9FG5 - chains A and E of the 5 polymer chains in the assembly; structure by electron microscopy, 3.20 A resolution.

Chain A:
Protein: Gamma-aminobutyric acid receptor subunit alpha-1
From: Homo sapiens
UniProtKB: P14867 (GBRA1_HUMAN); residues 1-429 here correspond to UniProt positions 28-456 (UniProt number = residue number + 27)
Sequence (464 residues; each row starts with the number of its first residue; numbers below 1 keep their minus sign (Met-34 is residue -34)):
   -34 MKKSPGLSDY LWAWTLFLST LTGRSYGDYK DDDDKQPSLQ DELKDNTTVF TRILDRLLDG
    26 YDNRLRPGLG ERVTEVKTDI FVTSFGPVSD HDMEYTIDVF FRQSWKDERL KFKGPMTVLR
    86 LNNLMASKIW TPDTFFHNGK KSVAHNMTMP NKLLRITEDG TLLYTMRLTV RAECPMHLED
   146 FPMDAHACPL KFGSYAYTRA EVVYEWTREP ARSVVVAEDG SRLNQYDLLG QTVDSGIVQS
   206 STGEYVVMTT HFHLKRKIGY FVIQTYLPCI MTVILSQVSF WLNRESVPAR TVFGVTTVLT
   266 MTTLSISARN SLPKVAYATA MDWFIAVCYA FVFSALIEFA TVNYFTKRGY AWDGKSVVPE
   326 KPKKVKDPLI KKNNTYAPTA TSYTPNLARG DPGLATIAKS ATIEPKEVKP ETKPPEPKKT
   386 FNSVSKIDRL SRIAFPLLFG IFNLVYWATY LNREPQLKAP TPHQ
Disordered / not traced: -34 to 11, 322-383, 417-429
Disulfide bonds: Cys139-Cys153
Covalently attached groups: N-acetylglucosamine (NAG) linked to Asn111
Construct notes: initiating methionine (-34); expression tag (-33 to 0)
Ligand contacts:
  - gamma-amino-butanoic acid (ABU): Phe65, Arg67, Leu118, Thr130
  - PIO ([(2R)-2-octanoyloxy-3-[oxidanyl-[(1R,2R,3S,4R,5R,6S)-2,3,6-tris(oxidanyl)-4,5-diphosphonooxy-cyclohexyl]oxy-phosphoryl]oxy-propyl] octanoate): Arg249, Ser299, Thr306, Phe310, Lys312, Arg313, Asn387, Ser388, Ser390, Lys391, Ile392, Leu395, Ala399

Chain E:
Protein: Gamma-aminobutyric acid receptor subunit beta-3
From: Homo sapiens
UniProtKB: P28472 (GBRB3_HUMAN), isoform P28472-2; the author numbering skips numbers that UniProt does not, so the offset changes along the chain: -24 to 309 = UniProt 1-334; 335-473 = UniProt 335-473
Sequence (473 residues; each row starts with the number of its first residue; note: 25 numbers in that range are skipped by the numbering (no residue carries them; nothing is unmodelled there); numbers below 1 keep their minus sign (Met-24 is residue -24)):
   -24 MCSGLLELLL PIWLSWTLGT RGSEPRSVND PGNMSFVKET VDKLLKGYDI RLRPDFGGPP
    36 VCVGMNIDIA SIDMVSEVNM DYTLTMYFQQ YWRDKRLAYS GIPLNLTLDN RVADQLWVPD
    96 TYFLNDKKSF VHGVTVKNRM IRLHPDGTVL YGLRITTTAA CMMDLRRYPL DEQNCTLEIE
   156 SYGYTTDDIE FYWRGGDKAV TGVERIELPQ FSIVEHRLVS RNVVFATGAY PRLSLSFRLK
   216 RNIGYFILQT YMPSILITIL SWVSFWINYD ASAARVALGI TTVLTMTTIN THLRETLPKI
   276 PYVKAIDMYL MGCFVFVFLA LLEYAFVNYI FFGR
   335 GPQRQKKLAE KTAKAKNDRS KSESNRVDAH GNILLTSLEV HNEMNEVSGG IGDTRNSAIS
   395 FDNSGIQYRK QSMPREGHGR FLGDRSLPHK KTHLRRRSSQ LKIKIPDLTD VNAIDRWSRI
   455 VFPFTFSLFN LVYWLYYVN
Disordered / not traced: -24 to 7, 335-443, 473
Disulfide bonds: Cys136-Cys150
Covalently attached groups: N-acetylglucosamine (NAG) linked to Asn80; glycan linked to Asn149

How chain A and chain E interact:
Pairs across the interface - 92 pairs, chain A then chain E:
  Gly25(A) - Lys13(E)
  Asp27(A) - Lys13(E)  salt bridge
  Asn28(A) - Asp84(E)
  Asn28(A) - Arg86(E)
  Arg29(A) - Val16(E)
  Arg29(A) - Asp17(E)  salt bridge
  Arg29(A) - Leu20(E)
  Arg29(A) - Leu83(E)
  Arg29(A) - Asp84(E)  hydrogen bond (backbone-backbone)
  Leu30(A) - Met9(E)
  Leu30(A) - Val12(E)  hydrophobic
  Leu30(A) - Lys13(E)
  Arg31(A) - Met9(E)
  Gly33(A) - Met9(E)  hydrogen bond (backbone-side chain)
  Leu34(A) - Met9(E)  hydrogen bond (backbone-side chain)
  Gly35(A) - Leu79(E)
  Ser92(A) - Arg86(E)
  Pro97(A) - Thr110(E)
  Asp98(A) - Val111(E)
  Thr99(A) - Val109(E)
  Thr99(A) - Thr110(E)  hydrogen bond (backbone-side chain)
  Phe100(A) - Tyr62(E)
  Phe100(A) - Val109(E)
  Phe100(A) - Asn113(E)
  Phe100(A) - Arg129(E)
  Phe101(A) - Arg129(E)
  Gly104(A) - Arg129(E)  hydrogen bond (backbone-side chain)
  Lys105(A) - Asp48(E)  salt bridge
  Lys105(A) - Phe105(E)
  Lys105(A) - His107(E)
  Lys106(A) - Phe105(E)
  Ser107(A) - Val109(E)
  Met131(A) - Thr110(E)
  Glu138(A) - Ser46(E)  hydrogen bond
  His142(A) - Glu182(E)  salt bridge
  Tyr160(A) - Tyr62(E)  hydrophobic
  Tyr160(A) - Asn113(E)
  Tyr160(A) - Arg114(E)
  Tyr160(A) - Met115(E)  hydrophobic
  Tyr160(A) - Gly127(E)
  Tyr160(A) - Leu128(E)  hydrogen bond (side chain-backbone)
  Tyr160(A) - Arg129(E)  hydrogen bond (side chain-backbone)
  Ala161(A) - Thr82(E)
  Ala161(A) - Met115(E)  hydrophobic
  Ala161(A) - Arg117(E)  hydrogen bond (backbone-side chain)
  Tyr162(A) - Thr82(E)
  Tyr162(A) - Leu83(E)
  Tyr162(A) - Asp84(E)
  Thr163(A) - Arg117(E)
  Glu166(A) - Asn80(E)
  Glu166(A) - Thr82(E)
  Ser206(A) - Asn41(E)
  Thr207(A) - Met115(E)
  Thr207(A) - Arg117(E)  hydrogen bond (backbone-side chain)
  Thr207(A) - Leu125(E)
  Tyr210(A) - Arg117(E)  hydrogen bond
  Pro253(A) - Ala249(E)  hydrophobic
  Thr256(A) - Ala249(E)
  Thr256(A) - Leu253(E)
  Val257(A) - Ala252(E)  hydrophobic
  Val260(A) - Leu253(E)  hydrophobic
  Val260(A) - Thr256(E)
  Val260(A) - Thr257(E)
  Val263(A) - Ile232(E)  hydrophobic
  Val263(A) - Leu235(E)  hydrophobic
  Leu264(A) - Thr260(E)
  Thr267(A) - Thr260(E)
  Thr267(A) - Ile264(E)
  Ile271(A) - His267(E)
  Arg274(A) - Tyr220(E)  hydrogen bond
  Arg274(A) - Gln224(E)
  Arg274(A) - Glu270(E)
  Asn275(A) - Arg269(E)  hydrogen bond (backbone-side chain)
  Lys279(A) - Gln185(E)
  Lys279(A) - Arg269(E)  hydrogen bond (side chain-backbone)
  Lys279(A) - Glu270(E)
  Val280(A) - Pro184(E)
  Val280(A) - Tyr220(E)
  Ala281(A) - Pro184(E)  hydrogen bond (backbone-backbone)
  Ala281(A) - Gln185(E)
  Ala281(A) - Asn217(E)
  Ala281(A) - Gly219(E)
  Ala281(A) - Tyr220(E)  hydrogen bond (backbone-backbone)
  Tyr282(A) - Tyr220(E)
  Ala283(A) - Leu223(E)  hydrophobic
  Phe298(A) - Leu231(E)
  Phe298(A) - Ile234(E)  hydrophobic
  Phe298(A) - Leu235(E)  hydrophobic
  Leu301(A) - Leu235(E)  hydrophobic
  Ala305(A) - Val238(E)  hydrophobic
  Asn308(A) - Ile242(E)
  Tyr309(A) - Trp241(E)  hydrophobic
Other interface residues (no listed pair), chain A (67 interface residues in all): Pro32, Met58, Phe66, Arg74, Ile94, Thr96, His102, Val108, Ala109, Leu133, Val252, Thr261, Ser270, Asp287, Trp288, Ala291, Ile302
Other interface residues (no listed pair), chain E (65 interface residues in all): Asn8, Asp43, Gln64, Gln90, Thr131, Met227, Asn243, Ala248, Leu259, Thr263, Leu268

Overview:
67 residues of chain A face 65 of chain E across their interface, with 16 hydrogen bonds and 4 salt bridges.
Polar pairs include Asp27(A)-Lys13(E), Arg29(A)-Asp17(E) and Lys105(A)-Asp48(E). Ligands of chain A: compound
PIO and gamma-amino-butanoic acid. N-acetylglucosamine is covalently linked to Asn111(A).
Here chain A is Gamma-aminobutyric acid receptor subunit alpha-1 and chain E is Gamma-aminobutyric acid
receptor subunit beta-3, both from Homo sapiens. Entry 9FG5 (Cryo-EM structure of the full-length alpha1beta3
GABA(A) receptor in complex with GABA in the short-lived symmetric ...) was determined by electron microscopy.
